6DXV - chains A and B; structure by X-ray diffraction, 2.20 A resolution.

Chain A (and B):
Name: Tyrosine phenol-lyase
From: Citrobacter freundii
Notes: EC 4.1.99.2; chain B of this document is another copy of the same molecule, construct and numbering; everything in this record applies to it too
Reference sequence: P31013 (TPL_CITFR); numbering as in UniProt (aligned over 2-456)
Chain sequence (455 residues; row label = number of the first residue in the row):
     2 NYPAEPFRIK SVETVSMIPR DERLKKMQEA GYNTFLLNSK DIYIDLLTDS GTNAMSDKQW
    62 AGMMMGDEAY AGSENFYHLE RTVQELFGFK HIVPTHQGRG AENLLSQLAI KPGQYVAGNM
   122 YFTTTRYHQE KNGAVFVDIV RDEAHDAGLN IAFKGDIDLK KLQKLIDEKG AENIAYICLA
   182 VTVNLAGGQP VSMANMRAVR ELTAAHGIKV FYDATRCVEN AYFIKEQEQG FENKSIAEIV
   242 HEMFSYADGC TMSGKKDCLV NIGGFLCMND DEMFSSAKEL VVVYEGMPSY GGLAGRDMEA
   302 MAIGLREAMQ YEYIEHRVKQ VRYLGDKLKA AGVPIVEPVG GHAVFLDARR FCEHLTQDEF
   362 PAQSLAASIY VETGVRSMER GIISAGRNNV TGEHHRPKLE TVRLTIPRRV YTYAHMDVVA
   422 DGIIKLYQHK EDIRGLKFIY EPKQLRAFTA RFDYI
Unresolved in the structure: 388-394 (chain B: fully traced)
Differences from the reference sequence: conflict Ala205 (Glu in P31013); engineered mutation Ala448 (Phe in P31013)
Modified / non-standard residues: Lys257 ((2S)-2-amino-6-[[3-hydroxy-2-methyl-5-(phosphonooxymethyl)pyridin-4-yl]methylideneamino]hexanoic acid; LLP)
Ion coordination: K+ site 1: Gly52, Asn262 (shared with Glu69(B) of chain B); K+ site 2: Glu69 (shared with Gly52(B), Asn262(B) of chain B)
UniProt features mapped onto this chain:
  - modified residue: Lys257 (N6-(pyridoxal phosphate)lysine)
What the authors report for this chain:
  - conformationally variable residues (order/disorder transition, side-chain flip): Ile19 to Tyr44, Phe346 to Arg404, Ile434 to Ile456
  - mutagenesis - F448A: decreased catalytic activity on L-tyrosine (citing earlier work)
  - mutagenesis - F448A (8-fold): decreased catalytic activity on S-ethyl-L-cysteine (citing earlier work)
  - mutagenesis - F448A (3-fold): decreased catalytic activity on SOPC (citing earlier work)
  - catalytic residues: Tyr71 (citing earlier work)

How chain A and chain B interact:
Pairs across the interface (90):
  Phe36(A) - Ala72(B)
  Leu38(A) - Gly73(B)
  Asn39(A) - Gly73(B)
  Asn39(A) - Tyr78(B)  hydrogen bond
  Ser40(A) - Asp68(B)  hydrogen bond
  Ser40(A) - Ala70(B)
  Ser40(A) - Gly73(B)  hydrogen bond (backbone-backbone)
  Lys41(A) - Glu75(B)
  Asp46(A) - Ala70(B)
  Leu48(A) - Ala72(B)  hydrophobic
  Thr49(A) - Tyr71(B)
  Ser51(A) - Tyr71(B)
  Gly52(A) - Glu69(B)
  Thr53(A) - Glu69(B)
  Met56(A) - Arg297(B)
  Trp61(A) - Met64(B)
  Trp61(A) - Met65(B)  hydrophobic
  Met64(A) - Trp61(B)
  Met64(A) - Arg297(B)
  Met65(A) - Trp61(B)  hydrophobic
  Met65(A) - Met65(B)  hydrophobic
  Asp68(A) - Ser40(B)  hydrogen bond
  Glu69(A) - Gly52(B)
  Glu69(A) - Thr53(B)
  Glu69(A) - Asn262(B)
  Ala70(A) - Ser40(B)
  Ala70(A) - Asp46(B)
  Ala70(A) - Arg377(B)
  Tyr71(A) - Thr49(B)
  Tyr71(A) - Ser51(B)
  Tyr71(A) - Arg100(B)  hydrogen bond
  Ala72(A) - Phe36(B)
  Ala72(A) - Arg377(B)  hydrogen bond (backbone-side chain)
  Gly73(A) - Leu38(B)
  Gly73(A) - Asn39(B)
  Gly73(A) - Ser40(B)  hydrogen bond (backbone-backbone)
  Ser74(A) - Ser40(B)
  Glu75(A) - Lys41(B)
  Tyr78(A) - Asn39(B)  hydrogen bond
  His97(A) - His97(B)
  His97(A) - Tyr285(B)  hydrogen bond (side chain-backbone)
  His97(A) - Glu286(B)  salt bridge
  His97(A) - Gly293(B)
  Gln98(A) - Glu286(B)  hydrogen bond (side chain-backbone)
  Gln98(A) - Tyr291(B)  hydrogen bond
  Gln98(A) - Gly293(B)
  Arg100(A) - Tyr71(B)  hydrogen bond
  Arg100(A) - Val283(B)  hydrogen bond (side chain-backbone)
  Arg100(A) - Val284(B)
  Arg100(A) - Tyr285(B)
  Arg100(A) - Gly287(B)
  Asn104(A) - Tyr285(B)
  Thr125(A) - Val283(B)
  Tyr128(A) - Val284(B)  hydrophobic
  His129(A) - Val284(B)  hydrogen bond (side chain-backbone)
  His129(A) - Tyr285(B)
  Lys256(A) - Tyr291(B)  hydrogen bond
  Asn262(A) - Glu69(B)
  Asn262(A) - Arg297(B)  hydrogen bond
  Ile263(A) - Gly293(B)
  Glu280(A) - Gln445(B)
  Glu280(A) - Leu446(B)
  Val283(A) - Arg100(B)  hydrogen bond (backbone-side chain)
  Val283(A) - Thr125(B)
  Val284(A) - Tyr128(B)  hydrophobic
  Val284(A) - His129(B)  hydrogen bond (backbone-side chain)
  Tyr285(A) - His97(B)  hydrogen bond (backbone-side chain)
  Tyr285(A) - Arg100(B)
  Tyr285(A) - Asn104(B)
  Tyr285(A) - Lys132(B)
  Glu286(A) - His97(B)  salt bridge
  Glu286(A) - Gln98(B)  hydrogen bond (backbone-side chain)
  Gly287(A) - Arg100(B)
  Met288(A) - Phe449(B)  hydrophobic
  Tyr291(A) - Gln98(B)  hydrogen bond
  Tyr291(A) - Lys256(B)  hydrogen bond
  Gly293(A) - His97(B)
  Gly293(A) - Gln98(B)
  Gly293(A) - Ile263(B)
  Arg297(A) - Met56(B)
  Arg297(A) - Met64(B)
  Arg297(A) - Asn262(B)  hydrogen bond
  Arg297(A) - Asp298(B)  salt bridge
  Asp298(A) - Arg297(B)  salt bridge
  Arg377(A) - Ala70(B)
  Arg377(A) - Ala72(B)  hydrogen bond (side chain-backbone)
  Gln445(A) - Glu280(B)
  Leu446(A) - Val283(B)  hydrophobic
  Phe449(A) - Met288(B)  hydrophobic
  Thr450(A) - Lys279(B)
Interface residues without a listed pair, chain A (59 interface residues in all): Glu14, Gly67, Lys132, Glu273, Lys279, Leu281, Leu294, Ala295, Lys444
Interface residues without a listed pair, chain B (57 interface residues in all): Glu14, Leu48, Gly67, Ser74, Leu294, Ala295, Lys444, Thr450

Summary:
Chain A and chain B form an interface of 59 and 57 residues respectively, with 24 hydrogen bonds and 4 salt
bridges. Polar contacts include His97(A)-Glu286(B), Arg297(A)-Asp298(B) and Asn39(A)-Tyr78(B). Gly52(A) and
Asn262(A) form the K+ site 1. From the paper: the catalytic residue Tyr71(A); F448A of chain A reduces
catalytic activity on L-tyrosine.
Both chains are Tyrosine phenol-lyase (Citrobacter freundii). Entry 6DXV (Citrobacter freundii tyrosine
phenol-lyase F448A mutant) was determined by X-ray diffraction (same publication as 6DUR, 6DVX, 6DYT, 6DZ5 and
6ECG).
